Entry 6SFE (X-ray diffraction, 1.08 A resolution); this record covers chains A and B.

# Chain A (and B)
Protein: 3-dehydroquinate dehydratase
Source organism: Salmonella typhi
Notes: EC 4.2.1.10; chain B of this document is another copy of the same molecule, construct and numbering; everything in this record applies to it too
Reference sequence: P24670 (AROD_SALTI); numbering as in UniProt (aligned over 1-252)
Chain sequence (252 residues; each row starts with the number of its first residue):
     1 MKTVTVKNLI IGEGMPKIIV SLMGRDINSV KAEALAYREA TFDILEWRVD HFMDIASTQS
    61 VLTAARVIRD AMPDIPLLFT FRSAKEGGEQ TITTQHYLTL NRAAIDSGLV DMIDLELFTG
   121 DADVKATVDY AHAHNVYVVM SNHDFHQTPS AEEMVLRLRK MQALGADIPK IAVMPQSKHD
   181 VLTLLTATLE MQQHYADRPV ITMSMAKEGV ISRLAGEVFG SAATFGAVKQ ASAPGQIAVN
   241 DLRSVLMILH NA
UniProt features mapped onto this chain:
  - active site: His-143 (Proton donor/acceptor), Lys-170 (Schiff-base intermediate with substrate)
  - binding site (3-dehydroquinate): Ser-21, Glu-46 to Arg-48, Arg-82, Arg-213, Ser-232, Gln-236
Glycans and other covalent adducts: compound L9Z linked to Lys-170
Residues lining bound ligands: L9Z ((1S,3S,4S,5R)-3-(aminomethyl)-3,4,5-tris(hydroxyl)cyclohexane-1-carboxylic acid): Ser-21, Glu-46, Arg-48, Thr-80, Arg-82, Asp-114, His-143, Ala-172, Met-203, Met-205, Arg-213, Phe-225, Ser-232, Ala-233, Gln-236

# Chain A / chain B interface
Residue-residue contacts (37; chain A residue first):
  Lys-178(A) / Leu-189(B)
  Lys-178(A) / Gln-192(B)
  Lys-178(A) / Val-218(B)  hydrogen bond (side chain-backbone)
  His-179(A) / Leu-189(B)
  Leu-182(A) / Leu-185(B)  hydrophobic
  Leu-182(A) / Thr-186(B)
  Leu-182(A) / Leu-189(B)  hydrophobic
  Leu-182(A) / Phe-219(B)  hydrophobic
  Leu-185(A) / Leu-182(B)  hydrophobic
  Thr-186(A) / Leu-182(B)
  Leu-189(A) / Lys-178(B)
  Leu-189(A) / His-179(B)
  Leu-189(A) / Leu-182(B)  hydrophobic
  Gln-193(A) / Lys-178(B)
  Lys-207(A) / Leu-249(B)
  Lys-207(A) / His-250(B)  hydrogen bond (side chain-backbone)
  Lys-207(A) / Ala-252(B)  hydrogen bond (side chain-backbone)
  Val-210(A) / Leu-249(B)  hydrophobic
  Ile-211(A) / Ile-211(B)  hydrophobic
  Ile-211(A) / Ala-215(B)  hydrophobic
  Leu-214(A) / Leu-249(B)  hydrophobic
  Ala-215(A) / Ile-211(B)  hydrophobic
  Val-218(A) / Lys-178(B)
  Phe-219(A) / Lys-178(B)
  Phe-219(A) / Leu-182(B)  hydrophobic
  Phe-219(A) / Ile-211(B)  hydrophobic
  Ile-237(A) / Ile-248(B)  hydrophobic
  Ile-237(A) / Ala-252(B)  hydrophobic
  Asp-241(A) / Ile-248(B)
  Val-245(A) / Ile-248(B)  hydrophobic
  Ile-248(A) / Ile-237(B)  hydrophobic
  Ile-248(A) / Asp-241(B)
  Ile-248(A) / Val-245(B)  hydrophobic
  Leu-249(A) / Val-210(B)  hydrophobic
  Leu-249(A) / Leu-214(B)  hydrophobic
  Ala-252(A) / Lys-207(B)
  Ala-252(A) / Ile-237(B)  hydrophobic
Other interface residues (no listed pair), chain A (25 interface residues in all): Val-181, Glu-208, Glu-217, Ser-244, His-250
Other interface residues (no listed pair), chain B (26 interface residues in all): Val-181, Gln-193, Glu-208, Ser-244, Asn-251

# Summary
The interface between chain A and chain B involves 25 residues on one side and 26 on the other, with 3
hydrogen bonds. Among the polar pairs are Lys-178(A)/Val-218(B), Lys-207(A)/His-250(B) and
Lys-207(A)/Ala-252(B). Compound L9Z is covalently linked to Lys-170(A).
Both chains are 3-dehydroquinate dehydratase (Salmonella typhi). Entry 6SFE (Crystal structure of DHQ1 from
salmonella typhi covalently modified by compound 7) was determined by X-ray diffraction together with 6SFG and
6SFH from the same study.
